Entry 5HTO (X-ray diffraction, 1.90 A resolution); this record covers chains D and F of the 6 polymer chains in the assembly.

Chain D:
Molecule: L-lactate dehydrogenase
Source organism: Plasmodium vivax
Notes: EC 1.1.1.27
Reference sequence: Q4PRK9 (Q4PRK9_PLAVI); numbering as in UniProt (aligned over 1-316)
Amino-acid sequence (346 residues; numbered -29 to 316; the number before each row is that of its first residue; numbers below 1 keep their minus sign (Met-29 is residue -29)):
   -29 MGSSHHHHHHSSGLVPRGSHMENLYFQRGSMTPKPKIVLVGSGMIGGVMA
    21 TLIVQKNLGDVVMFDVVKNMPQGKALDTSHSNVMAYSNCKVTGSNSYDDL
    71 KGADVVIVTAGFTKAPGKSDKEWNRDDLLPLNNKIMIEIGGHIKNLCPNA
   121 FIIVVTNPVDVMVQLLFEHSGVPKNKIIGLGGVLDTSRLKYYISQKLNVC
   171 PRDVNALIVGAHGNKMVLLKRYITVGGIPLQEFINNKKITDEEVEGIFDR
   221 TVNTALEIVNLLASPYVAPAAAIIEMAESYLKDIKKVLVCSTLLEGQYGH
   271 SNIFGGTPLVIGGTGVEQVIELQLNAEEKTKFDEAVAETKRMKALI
Disordered / not traced: -29 to 3, 87-95
Construct notes: expression tag (-29 to 0)

Chain F:
Molecule: 30-nt DNA strand
Sequence (30 nucleotides; numbered 4 to 33; the number before each row is that of its first residue):
     4 CGATTGGATTGTGCCGGAAGTGCTGGCTCG
Bound ions: Mg2+ near DT8 (its only coordinating residue here)

Chain D / chain F interface:
Contacting residue pairs - 17 pairs, chain D then chain F:
  Met14(D) - DA11(F)  phosphate contact
  Val36(D) - DT24(F)  base contact
  Val37(D) - DT24(F)  base contact
  Gly81(D) - DT24(F)  base contact
  Phe82(D) - DG23(F)  base contact
  Phe82(D) - DT24(F)  base contact
  Phe82(D) - DG25(F)  base contact
  Thr83(D) - DT12(F)  hydrogen bond to the phosphate
  Thr83(D) - DG23(F)  hydrogen bond to the base
  Lys84(D) - DG23(F)  base contact
  Leu98(D) - DG23(F)  base contact
  Ile105(D) - DT24(F)  base contact
  Leu232(D) - DG9(F)  base contact
  Leu232(D) - DC17(F)  phosphate contact
  Leu232(D) - DC18(F)  phosphate contact
  Ser234(D) - DA11(F)  phosphate contact
  Tyr236(D) - DA11(F)  phosphate contact
Other interface residues (no listed pair), chain D (16 interface residues in all): Ala85, Asp97, Leu101, Asn230
Other interface residues (no listed pair), chain F (9 interface residues in all): DG10

Overview:
16 residues of chain D and 9 residues of chain F are in contact, with 2 hydrogen bonds. Among the polar pairs
are Thr83(D)-DG23(F) and Thr83(D)-DT12(F).
Here chain D is L-lactate dehydrogenase (Plasmodium vivax) and chain F is a 30-nt DNA strand. Entry 5HTO
(Crystal structure of Plasmodium Vivax LDH in complex with a DNA aptamer called pL1 (tetrameric LDH ...) was
determined by X-ray diffraction, deposited together with 5HRU and 5HS4.
